PDB entry 1L1O | X-ray diffraction, 2.80 A resolution | chains B and C of the 6 polymer chains in the assembly

[Chain B]
Molecule: Replication protein A 32 kDa subunit
Source organism: Homo sapiens
Notes: fragment: RPA32 central domain (residues 44-171)
Reference sequence: P15927 (RFA2_HUMAN); residues 44-171 here = UniProt positions 44-171
Sequence (128 residues; numbered 44 to 171; the number before each row is that of its first residue):
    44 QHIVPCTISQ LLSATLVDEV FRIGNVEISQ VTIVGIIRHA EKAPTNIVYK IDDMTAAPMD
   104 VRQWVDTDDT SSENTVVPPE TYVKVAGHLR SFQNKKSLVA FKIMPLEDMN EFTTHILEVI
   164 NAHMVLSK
Disordered / not traced: 112-116
Swiss-Prot annotation at these positions:
  - DNA-binding region: V74 to P148 (OB)
From the paper describing this entry:
  - higher-order assembly contacts with a neighbouring Replication protein A 14 kDa subunit: M152, F155, I159, L160, I163, M167

[Chain C]
Molecule: Replication protein A 70 kDa DNA-binding subunit
Source organism: Homo sapiens
Notes: fragment: RPA70 C-terminal domain (residues 436-616)
Reference sequence: P27694 (RFA1_HUMAN); numbering as in UniProt (aligned over 436-616)
Sequence (181 residues; each row starts with the number of its first residue):
   436 GGSNTNWKTL YEVKSENLGQ GDKPDYFSSV ATVVYLRKEN CMYQACPTQD CNKKVIDQQN
   496 GLYRCEKCDT EFPNFKYRMI LSVNIADFQE NQWVTCFQES AEAILGQNAA YLGELKDKNE
   556 QAFEEVFQNA NFRSFIFRVR VKVETYNDES RIKATVMDVK PVDYREYGRR LVMSIRRSAL
   616 M
Disordered / not traced: 436-438, 582-586
Swiss-Prot annotation at these positions:
  - zinc finger: C481 to C503 (C4-type)
  - cross-link (Glycyl lysine isopeptide (Lys-Gly)): K449 (interchain with G-Cter in SUMO), K458 (interchain with G-Cter in ubiquitin), K553 (interchain with G-Cter in ubiquitin), K577 (interchain with G-Cter in SUMO)
  - mutagenesis: K449 (K449R: Significant reduction of sumoylation. Loss of sumoylation; when associated with R-577), C500 (C500S: Loss of function in DNA replication and mismatch repair without effect on DNA-binding activity; when associated with S-503), C503 (C503S: Loss of function in DNA replication and mismatch repair without effect on DNA-binding activity; when associated with S-500), K577 (K577R: Slight sumoylation decrease. Loss of sumoylation; when associated with R-449)
Metal / ion sites: Zn2+: C481, T483, C486, C500, C503
From the paper describing this entry:
  - higher-order assembly contacts with a neighbouring Replication protein A 14 kDa subunit: Y599, Y602, L606, V607, I610, A614
  - conformationally variable residues (order/disorder transition): T580 to R586

[Chain B / chain C interface]
Contacting residue pairs - 41 pairs, chain B then chain C:
  Q44(B) - V469(C)
  Q44(B) - A521(C)
  H45(B) - A521(C)
  H45(B) - D522(C)
  H45(B) - F523(C)
  H45(B) - Q524(C)
  H45(B) - E525(C)
  I46(B) - A521(C)
  I46(B) - D522(C)  hydrogen bond (backbone-backbone)
  I46(B) - F523(C)
  V47(B) - F523(C)
  P48(B) - F523(C)
  Q73(B) - V469(C)
  Q73(B) - F567(C)
  K127(B) - Y599(C)  hydrogen bond
  F144(B) - F567(C)  hydrophobic
  K145(B) - N564(C)  hydrogen bond (side chain-backbone)
  K145(B) - N566(C)  hydrogen bond (side chain-backbone)
  K145(B) - R568(C)
  M147(B) - F567(C)
  M147(B) - R568(C)
  E154(B) - Y599(C)  hydrogen bond
  T157(B) - Y599(C)  hydrogen bond (side chain-backbone)
  T157(B) - Y602(C)
  T157(B) - G603(C)
  T157(B) - L606(C)
  L160(B) - G603(C)
  L160(B) - V607(C)  hydrophobic
  L160(B) - I610(C)  hydrophobic
  E161(B) - Y602(C)  hydrogen bond
  E161(B) - L606(C)
  I163(B) - I610(C)  hydrophobic
  N164(B) - L606(C)
  N164(B) - S609(C)
  N164(B) - I610(C)
  A165(B) - F523(C)  hydrophobic
  M167(B) - I610(C)  hydrophobic
  M167(B) - S613(C)  hydrogen bond
  V168(B) - F523(C)  hydrophobic
  V168(B) - Q524(C)
  L169(B) - F523(C)
Other interface residues (no listed pair), chain B (24 interface residues in all): A129, E150, D151, N153
Other interface residues (no listed pair), chain C (20 interface residues in all): N526, R600
The authors on this interface:
  - residue pairs: I46(B)-D522(C)

[In short]
24 residues of chain B and 20 residues of chain C are in contact, with 8 hydrogen bonds. Polar contacts
include K127(B)-Y599(C), K145(B)-N564(C) and K145(B)-N566(C). The authors report a contact between I46(B) and
D522(C). The paper reports conformational variability at T580(C); higher-order assembly contacts with a
neighbouring Replication protein A 14 kDa subunit through M152(B), F155(B) and Y599(C) among others.
Chain B is Replication protein A 32 kDa subunit and chain C is Replication protein A 70 kDa DNA-binding
subunit, both from Homo sapiens; the structure, Structure of the human Replication Protein A (RPA)
trimerization core, was determined by X-ray diffraction.
